6MMV - chains B and C of the 4 polymer chains in the assembly; structure by electron microscopy, 4.71 A resolution (low resolution: residue-level contacts below are approximate; hydrogen-bond / salt-bridge calls are withheld).

Chain B:
Protein: Glutamate receptor ionotropic, NMDA 2A
Organism: Rattus norvegicus
UniProt: Q00959 (NMDE1_RAT); residues 1-800 here = UniProt positions 1-800
Amino-acid sequence (800 residues; numbered 1 to 800; the number before each row is that of its first residue):
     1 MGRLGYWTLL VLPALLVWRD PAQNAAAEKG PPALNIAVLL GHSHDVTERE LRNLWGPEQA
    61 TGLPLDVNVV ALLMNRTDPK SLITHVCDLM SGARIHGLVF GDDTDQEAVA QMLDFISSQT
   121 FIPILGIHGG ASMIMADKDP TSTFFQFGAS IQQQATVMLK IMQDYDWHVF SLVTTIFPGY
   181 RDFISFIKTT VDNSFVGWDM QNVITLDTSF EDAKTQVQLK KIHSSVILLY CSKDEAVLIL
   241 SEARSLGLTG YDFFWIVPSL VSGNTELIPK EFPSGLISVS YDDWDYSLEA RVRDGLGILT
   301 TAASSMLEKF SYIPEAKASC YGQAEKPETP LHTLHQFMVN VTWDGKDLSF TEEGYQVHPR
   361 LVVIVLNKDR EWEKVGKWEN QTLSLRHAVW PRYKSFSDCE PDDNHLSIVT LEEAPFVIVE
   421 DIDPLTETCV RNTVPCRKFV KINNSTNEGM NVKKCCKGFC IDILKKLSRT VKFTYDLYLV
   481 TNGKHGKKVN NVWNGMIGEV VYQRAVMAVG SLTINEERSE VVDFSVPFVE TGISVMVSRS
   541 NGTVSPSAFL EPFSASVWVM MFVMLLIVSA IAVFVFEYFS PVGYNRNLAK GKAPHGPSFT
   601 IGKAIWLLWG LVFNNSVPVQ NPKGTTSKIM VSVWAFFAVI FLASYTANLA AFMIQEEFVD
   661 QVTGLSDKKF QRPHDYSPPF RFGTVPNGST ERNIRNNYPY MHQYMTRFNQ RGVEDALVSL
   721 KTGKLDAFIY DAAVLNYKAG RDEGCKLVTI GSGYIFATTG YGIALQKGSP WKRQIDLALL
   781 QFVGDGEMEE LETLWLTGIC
Not modelled in the structure: 1-33, 324-329, 539-657
Cystine bridges: C87-C320, C429-C455, C745-C800
Covalently attached groups: N-acetylglucosamine (NAG) linked to N75, N340, N380, N443, N444, N687
Differences from the reference sequence: conflict T758 (Ser in Q00959)
Reported in the primary citation:
  - post-translational modification sites: N687

Chain C:
Protein: Glutamate receptor ionotropic, NMDA 1
Organism: Rattus norvegicus
UniProt: P35439 (NMDZ1_RAT), isoform P35439-5; residues 1-797 here = UniProt positions 1-797
Amino-acid sequence (797 residues; each row starts with the number of its first residue):
     1 MSTMHLLTFA LLFSCSFARA ACDPKIVNIG AVLSTRKHEQ MFREAVNQAN KRHGSWKIQL
    61 NATSVTHKPN AIQMALSVCE DLISSQVYAI LVSHPPTPND HFTPTPVSYT AGFYRIPVLG
   121 LTTRMSIYSD KSIHLSFLRT VPPYSHQSSV WFEMMRVYNW NHIILLVSDD HEGRAAQKRL
   181 ETLLEERESK AEKVLQFDPG TKNVTALLME ARELEARVII LSASEDDAAT VYRAAAMLNM
   241 TGSGYVWLVG EREISGNALR YAPDGIIGLQ LINGKNESAH ISDAVGVVAQ AVHELLEKEN
   301 ITDPPRGCVG NTNIWKTGPL FKRVLMSSKY ADGVTGRVEF NEDGDRKFAN YSIMNLQNRK
   361 LVQVGIYNGT HVIPNDRKII WPGGETEKPR GYQMSTRLKI VTIHQEPFVY VKPTMSDGTC
   421 KEEFTVNGDP VKKVICTGPN DTSPGSPRHT VPQCCYGFCI DLLIKLARTM NFTYEVHLVA
   481 DGKFGTQERV NNSNKKEWNG MMGELLSGQA DMIVAPLTIN NERAQYIEFS KPFKYQGLTI
   541 LVKKEIPRST LDSFMQPFQS TLWLLVGLSV HVVAVMLYLL DRFSPFGRFK VNSEEEEEDA
   601 LTLSSAMWFS WGVLLNSGIG EGAPRSFSAR ILGMVWAGFA MIIVASYTAN LAAFLVLDRP
   661 EERITGINDP RLRNPSDKFI YATVKQSSVD IYFRRQVELS TMYRHMEKHN YESAAEAIQA
   721 VRDNKLHAFI WDSAVLEFEA SQKCDLVTTG ELFFRSGFGI GMRKDSPWKQ NVSLSILKSH
   781 ENGFMEDLDK TWVRYQE
Not modelled in the structure: 1-24, 545-661
Cystine bridges: C420-C454, C436-C455
Covalently attached groups: N-acetylglucosamine (NAG) linked to N61, N203, N239, N276, N300, N350, N368, N440, N471, N491, N771
UniProt features mapped onto this chain:
  - region: L603 to P624 (Pore-forming)
  - binding site (glycine): P516, T518, R523, S688, D732
  - glycosylation (N-linked (GlcNAc...) asparagine): N61, N203, N239, N276, N300, N350, N368, N440, N471, N491, N674, N771

Interface between chain B and chain C:
Pairs across the interface (41):
  I514(B) - L777(C)
  N515(B) - L777(C)
  E516(B) - L777(C)
  E516(B) - K778(C)
  S519(B) - Q770(C)
  S519(B) - L774(C)
  S519(B) - L777(C)
  P527(B) - P532(C)
  P527(B) - Y535(C)
  E530(B) - Y535(C)
  E530(B) - Q536(C)
  E530(B) - R755(C)
  E530(B) - S756(C)
  N696(B) - E781(C)
  N697(B) - E781(C)
  N697(B) - N782(C)
  Y754(B) - E786(C)
  I755(B) - E786(C)
  F756(B) - E786(C)
  A757(B) - H780(C)
  T758(B) - Y535(C)
  T758(B) - H780(C)
  G760(B) - Y535(C)
  K772(B) - K769(C)
  R773(B) - Q525(C)
  R773(B) - E528(C)
  R773(B) - K764(C)
  L777(B) - N521(C)
  L777(B) - Q525(C)
  L780(B) - I519(C)
  L780(B) - N520(C)
  L780(B) - N521(C)
  L780(B) - A524(C)
  L780(B) - R695(C)
  Q781(B) - N521(C)
  V783(B) - F754(C)
  G784(B) - Y692(C)
  G784(B) - R695(C)
  G784(B) - Q696(C)
  D785(B) - Q696(C)
  G786(B) - Q696(C)
Interface residues without a listed pair, chain B (29 interface residues in all): E520, F524, N693, T759, K767, E792
Interface residues without a listed pair, chain C (29 interface residues in all): Y526, K531, G783, D789

In short:
Chain B and chain C each contribute 29 residues to their interface. N-acetylglucosamine is covalently linked
to N75(B), N340(B), N380(B), N443(B), N444(B) and N687(B). Covalently linked N-acetylglucosamine: at N61(C),
N203(C), N239(C), N276(C), N300(C) and N350(C) and 5 more. From UniProt: 5 glycine-binding residues on chain
C. The paper reports a modification site at N687(B).
Chain B is Glutamate receptor ionotropic, NMDA 2A and chain C is Glutamate receptor ionotropic, NMDA 1, both
from Rattus norvegicus; the structure, Triheteromeric NMDA receptor GluN1/GluN2A/GluN2A* Extracellular Domain
in the '2-Knuckle-Asymmetric' conformation, in complex with glycine and glutamate ..., was determined by
electron microscopy together with 6MM9, 6MMA, 6MMB, 6MMG, 6MMH, 6MMI and 12 further entries from the same
study.
